9FKD - chains K and I of the 5 polymer chains in the assembly; structure by electron microscopy, 3.30 A resolution.

Chain K:
Molecule: Anti-kappa Fab Light Chain
Organism: synthetic construct
Notes: antibody fragment or engineered binder
Amino-acid sequence (217 residues; numbered 1 to 217; the number before each row is that of its first residue):
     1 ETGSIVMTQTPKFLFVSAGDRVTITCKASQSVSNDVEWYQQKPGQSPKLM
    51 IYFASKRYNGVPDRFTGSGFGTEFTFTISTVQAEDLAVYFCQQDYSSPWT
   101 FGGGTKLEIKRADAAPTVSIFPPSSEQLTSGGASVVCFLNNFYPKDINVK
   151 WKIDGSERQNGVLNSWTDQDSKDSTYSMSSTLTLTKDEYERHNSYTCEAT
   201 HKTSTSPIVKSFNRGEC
Not modelled in the structure: 1-2, 158-160
Cystine bridges: Cys26-Cys91, Cys137-Cys197

Chain I:
Molecule: Anti-kappa Fab Heavy Chain
Organism: synthetic construct
Notes: antibody fragment or engineered binder
Amino-acid sequence (235 residues; row label = number of the first residue in the row):
     1 ETGEVKLLESGGGLVQPGRSLRLSCIASGFDFSGYWMTWVRQAPGKGLEW
    51 IGDINPDSSTINSTPSLKDKVIISRDNAKNTLFLQMSKVRSEDTALYYCA
   101 QRGNYVPFPYWGQGTLVTVSAAKTTPPSVYPLAPGSAAQTNSMVTLGCLV
   151 KGYFPEPVTVTWNSGSLSSGVHTFPAVLQSDLYTLSSSVTVPSSTWPSET
   201 VTCNVAHPASSTKVDKKIVPRDCGCKGTKHHHHHH
Not modelled in the structure: 1-2, 224-235
Cystine bridges: Cys25-Cys99, Cys148-Cys203

How chain K and chain I interact:
Contacting residue pairs (50; chain K residue first):
  Glu37(K) with Pro107(I)
  Tyr39(K) with Pro107(I), hydrogen bond (side chain-backbone); Phe108(I)
  Gln41(K) with Gln42(I)
  Ser46(K) with Gly112(I), hydrogen bond (side chain-backbone)
  Pro47(K) with Trp111(I)
  Leu49(K) with Val106(I), hydrophobic; Pro107(I)
  Tyr52(K) with Pro107(I)
  Phe53(K) with Tyr105(I)
  Tyr58(K) with Val106(I), hydrophobic; Pro109(I)
  Gln92(K) with Phe108(I)
  Asp94(K) with Arg102(I), salt bridge
  Pro98(K) with Trp50(I), hydrophobic
  Trp99(K) with Trp50(I); Asp53(I); Arg102(I)
  Phe101(K) with Leu48(I), hydrophobic
  Phe121(K) with Leu132(I); Ala133(I); Pro134(I), hydrophobic; Thr145(I)
  Pro122(K) with Arg221(I)
  Pro123(K) with Arg221(I), hydrogen bond (backbone-side chain)
  Ser124(K) with Tyr130(I); Pro131(I), hydrogen bond (side chain-backbone)
  Glu126(K) with Lys216(I), salt bridge
  Gln127(K) with Tyr130(I); Leu149(I)
  Ser130(K) with Tyr130(I)
  Ser134(K) with Leu149(I)
  Val136(K) with Leu132(I), hydrophobic
  Phe138(K) with Phe174(I), hydrophobic; Ser186(I); Ser188(I)
  Asn140(K) with His172(I)
  Leu163(K) with Gln179(I)
  Ser165(K) with Phe174(I); Pro175(I), hydrogen bond (side chain-backbone)
  Trp166(K) with Pro175(I)
  Thr167(K) with Phe174(I)
  Ser177(K) with His172(I); Phe174(I)
  Met178(K) with Phe174(I)
  Ser179(K) with Phe174(I); Ser186(I), hydrogen bond
  Thr183(K) with Lys151(I)
  Cys217(K) with Ser136(I); Cys223(I), disulfide
Other interface residues (no listed pair), chain K (39 interface residues in all): Gln45, Phe90, Ser97, Ser119, Asn164
Other interface residues (no listed pair), chain I (40 interface residues in all): Gly47, Pro65, Tyr98, Tyr110, Gln113, Val129, Leu146, Thr173, Val177, Thr190
Inter-chain disulfides: Cys217(K)-Cys223(I)

Overview:
39 residues of chain K face 40 of chain I across their interface; the contacts include 1 disulfide bond, 6
hydrogen bonds and 2 salt bridges. Among the polar pairs are Asp94(K)-Arg102(I), Glu126(K)-Lys216(I) and
Tyr39(K)-Pro107(I).
Here chain K is Anti-kappa Fab Light Chain and chain I is Anti-kappa Fab Heavy Chain, both from synthetic
construct. Entry 9FKD (Progesterone-bound DB3 Fab in complex with computationally designed DBPro1156_2 protein
binder) was determined by electron microscopy (same publication as 8S1X).
